PDB entry 1EGM | X-ray diffraction, 1.85 A resolution | chains A and G of the 6 polymer chains in the assembly

# Chain A
Molecule: Propanediol dehydratase
Organism: Klebsiella oxytoca
Notes: EC 4.2.1.28; fragment: alpha chain
UniProt: Q59470 (Q59470_KLEOX); residue numbers follow UniProt; this construct covers 1-554
Chain sequence (554 residues; row label = number of the first residue in the row):
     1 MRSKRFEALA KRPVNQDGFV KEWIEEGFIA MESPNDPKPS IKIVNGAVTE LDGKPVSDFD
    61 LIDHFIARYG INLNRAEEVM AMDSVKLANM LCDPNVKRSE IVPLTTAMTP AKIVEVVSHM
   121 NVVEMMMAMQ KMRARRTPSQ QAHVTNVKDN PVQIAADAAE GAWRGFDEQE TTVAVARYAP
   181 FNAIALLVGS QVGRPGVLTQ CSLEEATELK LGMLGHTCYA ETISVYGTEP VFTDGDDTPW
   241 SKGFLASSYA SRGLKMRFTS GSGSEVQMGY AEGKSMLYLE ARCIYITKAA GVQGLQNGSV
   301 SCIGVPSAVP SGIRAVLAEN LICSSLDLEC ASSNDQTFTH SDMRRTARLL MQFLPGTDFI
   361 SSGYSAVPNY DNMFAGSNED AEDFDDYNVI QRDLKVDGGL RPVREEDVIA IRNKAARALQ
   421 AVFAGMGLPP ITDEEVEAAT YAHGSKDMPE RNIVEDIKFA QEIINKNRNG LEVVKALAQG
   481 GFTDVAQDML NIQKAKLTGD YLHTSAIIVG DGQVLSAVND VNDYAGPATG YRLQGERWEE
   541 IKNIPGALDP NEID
Disordered / not traced: 552-554
Ion coordination: K+: Gln-141, Glu-170, Glu-221, Gln-296, Ser-362 (together with s-1,2-propanediol)
Ligand contacts:
  - cyanocobalamin (CNC): Thr-172, Val-173, Ser-202, Leu-203, Glu-205, Thr-222, Ser-224, Tyr-226, Asp-234, Gly-235, Gln-267, Met-268, Ser-301, Cys-302, Gln-336, Met-373, Phe-374, Ala-375
  - s-1,2-propanediol (PGO): Gln-141, His-143, Glu-170, Glu-221, Thr-222, Gln-296, Val-300, Ser-301, Asp-335, Gln-336, Ser-362, Gly-363, Phe-374

# Chain G
Molecule: Propanediol dehydratase
Organism: Klebsiella oxytoca
Notes: EC 4.2.1.28; fragment: gamma chain
UniProt: Q59472 (Q59472_KLEOX); residues 1-173 here = UniProt positions 1-173
Chain sequence (173 residues; each row starts with the number of its first residue):
     1 MNTDAIESMV RDVLSRMNSL QGEAPAAAPA AGGASRSARV SDYPLANKHP EWVKTATNKT
    61 LDDFTLENVL SNKVTAQDMR ITPETLRLQA SIAKDAGRDR LAMNFERAAE LTAVPDDRIL
   121 EIYNALRPYR STKEELLAIA DDLESRYQAK ICAAFVREAA TLYVERKKLK GDD
Disordered / not traced: 1-36

# Chain A / chain G interface
Contacting residue pairs (130; chain A residue first):
  Phe-59(A) / Glu-165(G)
  Phe-59(A) / Arg-166(G)  hydrogen bond (backbone-side chain)
  Asp-60(A) / Arg-166(G)
  Leu-61(A) / Leu-162(G)  hydrophobic
  Leu-61(A) / Arg-166(G)
  His-64(A) / Leu-162(G)
  His-64(A) / Glu-165(G)  salt bridge
  Arg-68(A) / Glu-158(G)  salt bridge
  Arg-68(A) / Leu-162(G)
  Tyr-69(A) / Arg-100(G)
  Tyr-69(A) / Glu-158(G)  hydrogen bond
  Glu-204(A) / Arg-127(G)  salt bridge
  Glu-205(A) / Tyr-123(G)
  Ala-206(A) / Leu-120(G)
  Leu-209(A) / Leu-120(G)  hydrophobic
  Lys-210(A) / Leu-120(G)
  Met-213(A) / Asp-116(G)
  Met-213(A) / Ile-119(G)  hydrophobic
  Glu-229(A) / Arg-166(G)  salt bridge
  Glu-229(A) / Lys-168(G)
  Thr-233(A) / Tyr-129(G)
  Thr-233(A) / Lys-168(G)  hydrogen bond
  Asp-236(A) / Arg-127(G)  salt bridge
  Asp-236(A) / Pro-128(G)
  Asp-236(A) / Arg-130(G)  salt bridge
  Asp-237(A) / Tyr-123(G)  hydrogen bond
  Asp-237(A) / Arg-127(G)  salt bridge
  Asp-237(A) / Pro-128(G)
  Thr-238(A) / Leu-126(G)
  Thr-238(A) / Tyr-163(G)  hydrogen bond
  Trp-240(A) / Phe-155(G)
  Trp-240(A) / Glu-158(G)  hydrogen bond
  Trp-240(A) / Ala-159(G)  hydrophobic
  Trp-240(A) / Leu-162(G)  hydrophobic
  Trp-240(A) / Tyr-163(G)
  Ser-241(A) / Tyr-123(G)
  Ser-241(A) / Leu-126(G)
  Ser-241(A) / Tyr-163(G)
  Gly-243(A) / Arg-107(G)  hydrogen bond (backbone-side chain)
  Phe-244(A) / Leu-111(G)  hydrophobic
  Phe-244(A) / Ile-119(G)
  Phe-244(A) / Ile-122(G)  hydrophobic
  Phe-244(A) / Tyr-123(G)
  Phe-244(A) / Leu-126(G)  hydrophobic
  Phe-244(A) / Phe-155(G)
  Leu-245(A) / Tyr-123(G)
  Ala-246(A) / Asn-104(G)
  Ser-247(A) / Asn-104(G)  hydrogen bond
  Ser-247(A) / Arg-107(G)  hydrogen bond
  Ser-247(A) / Ala-108(G)
  Ser-247(A) / Leu-111(G)
  Ser-248(A) / Leu-111(G)
  Ser-248(A) / Ile-119(G)
  Ala-250(A) / Leu-86(G)
  Ala-250(A) / Ala-108(G)  hydrophobic
  Ser-251(A) / Ile-81(G)
  Ser-251(A) / Ala-108(G)
  Ser-251(A) / Leu-111(G)
  Ser-251(A) / Thr-112(G)
  Arg-252(A) / Arg-80(G)
  Arg-252(A) / Leu-111(G)  hydrogen bond (side chain-backbone)
  Arg-252(A) / Thr-112(G)
  Arg-252(A) / Val-114(G)  hydrogen bond (side chain-backbone)
  Arg-252(A) / Pro-115(G)
  Arg-252(A) / Asp-116(G)  salt bridge
  Arg-252(A) / Ile-119(G)
  Gly-253(A) / Ile-81(G)
  Lys-288(A) / Arg-100(G)
  Ala-289(A) / Arg-100(G)  hydrogen bond (backbone-side chain)
  Ala-290(A) / Asn-104(G)
  Ala-290(A) / Arg-107(G)  hydrogen bond (backbone-side chain)
  Gly-291(A) / Arg-100(G)
  Gly-291(A) / Leu-101(G)
  Gly-291(A) / Asn-104(G)  hydrogen bond (backbone-side chain)
  Asp-327(A) / Arg-98(G)  salt bridge
  Asn-469(A) / Ala-76(G)
  Leu-471(A) / Thr-75(G)
  Leu-471(A) / Ala-76(G)
  Leu-471(A) / Met-79(G)  hydrophobic
  Val-474(A) / Leu-66(G)  hydrophobic
  Lys-475(A) / Val-69(G)
  Lys-475(A) / Leu-70(G)
  Lys-475(A) / Asn-72(G)  hydrogen bond
  Ala-478(A) / Leu-70(G)  hydrophobic
  Thr-483(A) / Leu-66(G)
  Ala-486(A) / Leu-66(G)
  Gln-487(A) / Leu-66(G)
  Leu-490(A) / Phe-64(G)
  Leu-490(A) / Thr-65(G)
  Leu-490(A) / Leu-66(G)
  Lys-494(A) / Leu-61(G)  hydrogen bond (side chain-backbone)
  Lys-494(A) / Phe-64(G)  hydrogen bond (side chain-backbone)
  Lys-496(A) / Ile-81(G)
  Leu-497(A) / Val-53(G)
  Leu-497(A) / Phe-64(G)  hydrophobic
  Leu-497(A) / Met-79(G)
  Leu-497(A) / Arg-80(G)
  Leu-497(A) / Ile-81(G)
  Leu-497(A) / Thr-85(G)
  Thr-498(A) / Leu-45(G)
  Thr-498(A) / Ala-46(G)
  Thr-498(A) / Leu-61(G)
  Thr-498(A) / Thr-85(G)
  Thr-498(A) / Gln-89(G)  hydrogen bond (backbone-side chain)
  Gly-499(A) / Ile-81(G)
  Gly-499(A) / Gln-89(G)  hydrogen bond (backbone-side chain)
  Asp-500(A) / Tyr-43(G)  hydrogen bond (backbone-side chain)
  Asp-500(A) / Pro-44(G)
  Asp-500(A) / Leu-45(G)  hydrogen bond (side chain-backbone)
  Asp-500(A) / Ala-46(G)  hydrogen bond (side chain-backbone)
  Asp-500(A) / Gln-89(G)  hydrogen bond
  Leu-502(A) / Leu-86(G)  hydrophobic
  Leu-502(A) / Phe-105(G)  hydrophobic
  His-503(A) / Tyr-43(G)
  His-503(A) / Gln-89(G)  hydrogen bond
  His-503(A) / Ile-92(G)
  His-503(A) / Ala-93(G)
  His-503(A) / Phe-105(G)
  Thr-504(A) / Arg-98(G)  hydrogen bond
  Thr-504(A) / Leu-101(G)
  Gln-513(A) / Asn-47(G)  hydrogen bond
  Val-514(A) / Tyr-43(G)
  Val-514(A) / Pro-44(G)  hydrophobic
  Ser-516(A) / Tyr-43(G)  hydrogen bond
  Ala-517(A) / Arg-98(G)
  Val-518(A) / Val-40(G)  hydrophobic
  Val-518(A) / Tyr-43(G)  hydrophobic
  Val-518(A) / Arg-98(G)
  Asn-519(A) / Tyr-43(G)
  Asn-519(A) / Pro-44(G)
Other interface residues (no listed pair), chain A (66 interface residues in all): Asp-58, Phe-65, Arg-98, Lys-242, Val-292, Gln-293, Gln-479, Gln-493
Other interface residues (no listed pair), chain G (58 interface residues in all): Thr-55, Ala-96, Gly-97, Asp-117, Asn-124

# Overview
66 residues of chain A and 58 residues of chain G are in contact, with 27 hydrogen bonds and 9 salt bridges.
Polar contacts include His-64(A)/Glu-165(G), Arg-68(A)/Glu-158(G) and Glu-204(A)/Arg-127(G). Chain A binds
cyanocobalamin and s-1,2-propanediol. Gln-141(A), Glu-170(A), Glu-221(A), Gln-296(A) and Ser-362(A) form the
K+ site.
Chain A is Propanediol dehydratase and chain G is Propanediol dehydratase, both from Klebsiella oxytoca; the
structure, Crystal structure of diol dehydratase-cyanocobalamin complex at 100K, was determined by X-ray
diffraction together with 1EGV and 1EEX from the same study.
